4K9A - chains A and D of the 3 polymer chains in the assembly; structure by X-ray diffraction, 2.26 A resolution.

# Chain A
Name: Cyclic GMP-AMP synthase
Source organism: Mus musculus
Notes: EC 2.7.7.-; fragment: c-terminal domain
Reference sequence: Q8C6L5 (CGAS_MOUSE); residue numbers follow UniProt; this construct covers 147-507
Amino-acid sequence (362 residues; numbered 146 to 507; the number before each row is that of its first residue):
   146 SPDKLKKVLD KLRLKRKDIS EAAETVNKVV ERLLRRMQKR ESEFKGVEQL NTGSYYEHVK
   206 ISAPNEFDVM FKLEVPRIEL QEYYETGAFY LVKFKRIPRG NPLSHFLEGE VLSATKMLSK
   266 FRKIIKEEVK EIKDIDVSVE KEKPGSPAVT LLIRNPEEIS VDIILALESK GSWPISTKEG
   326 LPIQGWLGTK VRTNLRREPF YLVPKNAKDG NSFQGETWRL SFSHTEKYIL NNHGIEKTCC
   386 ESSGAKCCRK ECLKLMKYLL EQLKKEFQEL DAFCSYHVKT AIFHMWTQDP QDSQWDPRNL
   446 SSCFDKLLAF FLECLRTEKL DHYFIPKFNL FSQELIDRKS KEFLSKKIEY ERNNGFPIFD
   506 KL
Disordered / not traced: 146-148, 241-244, 507
Construct notes: expression tag (146)
Swiss-Prot annotation at these positions:
  - region: Lys372 to Lys395 (DNA-binding)
  - motif: Leu154 to Leu159 (Nuclear export signal), Asp281 to Ser291 (Nuclear localization signal)
  - binding site (GTP): Thr197, Asp307, Arg364 to Glu371
  - binding site (ATP): Ser199, Glu371, Lys402, Ser420 to Lys424
  - binding site (Mg(2+)): Glu211, Asp213, Asp307
  - binding site (2',3'-cGAMP): Asp213, Gly290, Asp307, Lys350, Arg364 to Ser366
  - binding site (Zn(2+)): His378, Cys384, Cys385, Cys392
  - site: Arg241 (Arginine-anchor), Asp307, Ile308 (Cleavage)
  - modified residue: Lys156 (N6-lactoyllysine), Glu176 (PolyADP-ribosyl glutamic acid), Ser199 (Phosphoserine), Tyr201 (Phosphotyrosine), Glu272 (5-glutamyl polyglutamate), Ser291 (Phosphoserine), Glu302 (5-glutamyl glutamate), Lys372 (N6-acetyllysine), Lys382 (N6-acetyllysine), Lys402 (N6-acetyllysine), Ser420 (Phosphoserine), Lys491 (N6-methyllysine)
  - lipidation (S-palmitoyl cysteine): Cys392, Cys393, Cys459
  - cross-link (Glycyl lysine isopeptide (Lys-Gly)): Lys217 (interchain with G-Cter in SUMO), Lys271 (interchain with G-Cter in ubiquitin), Lys335 (interchain with G-Cter in SUMO), Lys372 (interchain with G-Cter in SUMO), Lys382 (interchain with G-Cter in SUMO), Lys399 (interchain with G-Cter in ubiquitin), Lys402 (interchain with G-Cter in ubiquitin), Lys409 (interchain with G-Cter in ubiquitin), Lys410 (interchain with G-Cter in ubiquitin), Lys464 (interchain with G-Cter in SUMO)
  - mutagenesis: Lys156 (K156Q: Mimics lactylation; knockin mice show higher mortality following HSV-1 infection), Asn172 (N172K: Induces alteration of the DNA-binding surface and leads to decreased synthesis of cyclic GMP-AMP (cGAMP); when associated with L-180), Glu176 (E176A: Abolished poly-ADP-ribosylation by PARP1, stimulating interferon production in knockin mice), Arg180 (R180L: Induces alteration of the DNA-binding surface and leads to decreased synthesis of cyclic GMP-AMP (cGAMP); when associated with K-182), Gly198 (G198A: Abolishes stimulation of interferon production; when associated with A-199), Ser199 (S199A: Abolishes stimulation of interferon production; when associated with A-199), Tyr201 (Y201E: Phosphomimetic mutant; reduced translocation to the nucleus following treatment with etoposide), Glu211 to Asp213 (Abolished nucleotidyltransferase activity. Does not affect nuclear localization and tethering to chromatin), Glu211 (E211A: Abolishes ability to promote type-I interferon production), Asp213 (D213A: Abolishes ability to promote type-I interferon production), Lys217 (K217R: Reduced sumoylation), Arg222 (R222E: Impaired tethering to chromatin, leading to constitutive activation in the absence of DNA), 31 further mutagenesis entries in UniProt
Bound ions: Zn2+: His378, Cys384, Cys385, Cys392
Ligand contacts: guanosine-5'-monophosphate / adenosine monophosphate: Gly198, Ser199, Asp213, Met215, Ser291, Pro292, Ala293, Asp307, Ile309, Val348, Lys350, Arg364, Leu365, Ser366, Ser368, Lys402, Cys419, Ser420, Tyr421
Reported in the primary citation:
  - binding site for guanosine-5'-monophosphate: Tyr421
  - mutagenesis - R158A/R161A/K395A, S165A/N172A/K372A, N196A/Y200A/K372A, E211A: abolished catalytic activity
  - mutagenesis - R158A/R161A/K395A, S165A/N172A/K372A, N196A/Y200A/K372A, G198P, E211A, D213A, D307A, E371A/K424A, K402A/S420A: abolished signaling
  - mutagenesis - R161A, S199A: unchanged catalytic activity
  - mutagenesis - R161A: unchanged signaling
  - mutagenesis - S165A/N172A/Y200A, G198A, G198A/S199A, S199A, R364A/Y421A, R364A, E371A, K402A, S420A, Y421A, K424A: decreased signaling
  - mutagenesis - S199A: decreased catalytic activity

# Chain D
Molecule: DNA-f
Sequence (17 nucleotides; numbered 1 to 17; the number before each row is that of its first residue):
     1 AAATTGCCGA AGACGAA
Disordered / not traced: 16-17

# How chain A and chain D interact
Contacting residue pairs (15):
  Arg158(A) with DG12(D), salt bridge to the phosphate
  Leu159(A) with DG12(D), sugar contact; DA13(D), phosphate contact
  Lys160(A) with DA13(D), phosphate contact
  Arg161(A) with DG12(D), hydrogen bond to the base; DA13(D), hydrogen bond to the phosphate
  Arg180(A) with DA3(D), salt bridge to the phosphate
  Lys184(A) with DA3(D), salt bridge to the phosphate
  His203(A) with DA10(D), phosphate contact; DA11(D), phosphate contact
  Asn376(A) with DA10(D), sugar contact
  Cys385(A) with DA10(D), phosphate contact
  Glu386(A) with DA10(D), phosphate contact
  Lys395(A) with DA10(D), phosphate contact; DA11(D), salt bridge to the phosphate
Other interface residues (no listed pair), chain A (13 interface residues in all): Ser387, Lys399
Other interface residues (no listed pair), chain D (6 interface residues in all): DA2

# In short
13 residues of chain A and 6 residues of chain D are in contact; the contacts include 2 hydrogen bonds and 4
salt bridges. Polar contacts include Arg161(A)-DG12(D), Arg161(A)-DA13(D) and Arg158(A)-DG12(D). The paper
reports a binding site for guanosine-5'-monophosphate at Tyr421(A); S165A/N172A/Y200A, G198A and G198A/S199A
of chain A, among others, reduce signaling; 21 substitutions were tested in all.
Here chain A is Cyclic GMP-AMP synthase (Mus musculus) and chain D is DNA-f. Entry 4K9A (Structure of Ternary
Complex of cGAS with dsDNA and Bound 5 -pG(2 ,5 )pA) was determined by X-ray diffraction (same publication as
4K96, 4K97, 4K98, 4K99 and 4K9B).
